8P3Q - chains A and E of the 8 polymer chains in the assembly; structure by electron microscopy, 2.95 A resolution.

[Chain A]
Molecule: Glutamate receptor 2
From: Rattus norvegicus
UniProtKB: P19491 (GRIA2_RAT), isoform P19491-2; residues -20 to 862 here correspond to UniProt positions 1-883 (UniProt number = residue number + 21)
Chain sequence (883 residues; row label = number of the first residue in the row; numbers below 1 keep their minus sign (Met-20 is residue -20)):
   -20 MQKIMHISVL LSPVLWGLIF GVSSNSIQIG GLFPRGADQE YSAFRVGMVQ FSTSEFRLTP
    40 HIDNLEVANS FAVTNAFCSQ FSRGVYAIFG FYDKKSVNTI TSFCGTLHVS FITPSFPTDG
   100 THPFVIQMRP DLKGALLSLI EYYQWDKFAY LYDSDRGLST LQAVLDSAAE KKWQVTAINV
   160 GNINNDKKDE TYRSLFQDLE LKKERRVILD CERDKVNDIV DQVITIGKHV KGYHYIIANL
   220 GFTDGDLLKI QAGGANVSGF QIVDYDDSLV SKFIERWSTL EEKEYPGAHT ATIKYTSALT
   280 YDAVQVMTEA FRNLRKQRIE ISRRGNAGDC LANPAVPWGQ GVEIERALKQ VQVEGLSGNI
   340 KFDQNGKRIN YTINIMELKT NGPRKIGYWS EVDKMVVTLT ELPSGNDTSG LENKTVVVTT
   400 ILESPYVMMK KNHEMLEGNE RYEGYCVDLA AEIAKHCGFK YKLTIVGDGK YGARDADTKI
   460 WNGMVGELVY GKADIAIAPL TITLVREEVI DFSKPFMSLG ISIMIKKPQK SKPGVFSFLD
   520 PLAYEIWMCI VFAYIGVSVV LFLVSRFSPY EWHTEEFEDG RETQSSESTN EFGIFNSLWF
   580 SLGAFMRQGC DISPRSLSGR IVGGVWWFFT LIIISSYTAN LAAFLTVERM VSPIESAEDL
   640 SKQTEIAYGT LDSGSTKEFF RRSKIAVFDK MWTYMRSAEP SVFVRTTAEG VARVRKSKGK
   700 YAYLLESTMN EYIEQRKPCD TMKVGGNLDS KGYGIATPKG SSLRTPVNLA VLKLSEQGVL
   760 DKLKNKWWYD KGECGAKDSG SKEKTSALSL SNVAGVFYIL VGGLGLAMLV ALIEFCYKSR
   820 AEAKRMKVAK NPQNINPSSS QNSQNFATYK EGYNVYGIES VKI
Not modelled in the structure: -20 to 392, 552-568, 631-634, 774-784, 824-862
Disulfides: Cys718-Cys773
Sequence notes: engineered mutation Ala231 (Phe252 in P19491); variant Arg586 (Gln607 in P19491); conflict Arg743 (Gly764 in P19491)
UniProt features mapped onto this chain:
  - region: Ala846 to Gly856 (Required for interaction with IQSEC1)
  - binding site (L-glutamate): Pro478, Thr480, Arg485, Ser654, Thr655, Glu705
  - site: Arg453 (Interaction with the cone snail toxin Con-ikot-ikot), Ile633 (Crucial to convey clamshell closure to channel opening), Arg660 (Interaction with the cone snail toxin Con-ikot-ikot), Lys752 (Interaction with the cone snail toxin Con-ikot-ikot)
  - modified residue: Ser662 (Phosphoserine), Ser696 (Phosphoserine), Ser839 (Phosphoserine), Ser842 (Phosphoserine), Tyr855 (Phosphotyrosine), Ser859 (Phosphoserine)
  - lipidation (S-palmitoyl cysteine): Cys589, Cys815
  - glycosylation (N-linked (GlcNAc...) asparagine): Asn235, Asn349, Asn385, Asn392
What the authors report for this chain:
  - mutagenesis - F231A: decreased signaling

[Chain E]
Molecule: Voltage-dependent calcium channel gamma-2 subunit
From: Rattus norvegicus
UniProtKB: Q71RJ2 (CCG2_RAT); residue numbers follow UniProt; this construct covers 1-323
Chain sequence (323 residues; each row starts with the number of its first residue):
     1 MGLFDRGVQM LLTTVGAFAA FSLMTIAVGT DYWLYSRGVC KTKSVSENET SKKNEEVMTH
    61 SGLWRTCCLE GNFKGLCKQI DHFPEDADYE ADTAEYFLRA VRASSIFPIL SVILLFMGGL
   121 CIAASEFYKT RHNIILSAGI FFVSAGLSNI IGIIVYISAN AGDPSKSDSK KNSYSYGWSF
   181 YFGALSFIIA EMVGVLAVHM FIDRHKQLRA TARATDYLQA SAITRIPSYR YRYQRRSRSS
   241 SRSTEPSHSR DASPVGVKGF NTLPSTEISM YTLSRDPLKA ATTPTATYNS DRDNSFLQVH
   301 NCIQKDSKDS LHANTANRRT TPV
Not modelled in the structure: 1-4, 43-54, 85-91, 163-172, 211-323
Disulfides: Cys40-Cys68, Cys67-Cys77
UniProt features mapped onto this chain:
  - modified residue: Ser253 (Phosphoserine), Tyr271 (Phosphotyrosine), Thr321 (Phosphothreonine)
  - glycosylation: Asn48 (N-linked (GlcNAc...) asparagine)

[Interface between chain A and chain E]
Contacting residue pairs (19):
  Lys511(A) - Glu95(E)
  Leu789(A) - Ile154(E)  hydrophobic
  Leu789(A) - Ile157(E)  hydrophobic
  Ser790(A) - Ser158(E)
  Ser790(A) - Ala161(E)
  Ala793(A) - Ile154(E)  hydrophobic
  Ala793(A) - Ser158(E)
  Phe796(A) - Ile154(E)  hydrophobic
  Tyr797(A) - Ile151(E)  hydrophobic
  Tyr797(A) - Ile154(E)  hydrophobic
  Tyr797(A) - Val155(E)
  Val800(A) - Ile150(E)  hydrophobic
  Val800(A) - Ile151(E)  hydrophobic
  Leu803(A) - Leu147(E)  hydrophobic
  Met807(A) - Ile140(E)  hydrophobic
  Met807(A) - Ser144(E)
  Met807(A) - Leu147(E)  hydrophobic
  Leu811(A) - Ile140(E)  hydrophobic
  Phe814(A) - Leu136(E)  hydrophobic
Other interface residues (no listed pair), chain E (15 interface residues in all): Leu98, Asn133, Val143

[Overview]
11 residues of chain A face 15 of chain E across their interface. From UniProt: 6 L-glutamate-binding residues
on chain A. From the paper: F231A of chain A reduces signaling.
Chain A is Glutamate receptor 2 and chain E is Voltage-dependent calcium channel gamma-2 subunit, both from
Rattus norvegicus; the structure, Homomeric GluA2 flip R/G-unedited Q/R-edited F231A mutant in tandem with
TARP gamma-2, desensitized conformation 3, was determined by electron microscopy, deposited together with
8C1P, 8C1Q, 8C1R, 8C1S, 8C2H, 8C2I and 9 further entries.
